PDB entry 8SY5 | electron microscopy, 2.70 A resolution | chains I and J of the 8 polymer chains in the assembly

# Chain I
Molecule: DNA-directed RNA polymerase subunit beta
From: Escherichia coli
Notes: EC 2.7.7.6
UniProtKB: P0A8V2 (RPOB_ECOLI); numbering as in UniProt (aligned over 1-1342)
Chain sequence (1342 residues; row label = number of the first residue in the row):
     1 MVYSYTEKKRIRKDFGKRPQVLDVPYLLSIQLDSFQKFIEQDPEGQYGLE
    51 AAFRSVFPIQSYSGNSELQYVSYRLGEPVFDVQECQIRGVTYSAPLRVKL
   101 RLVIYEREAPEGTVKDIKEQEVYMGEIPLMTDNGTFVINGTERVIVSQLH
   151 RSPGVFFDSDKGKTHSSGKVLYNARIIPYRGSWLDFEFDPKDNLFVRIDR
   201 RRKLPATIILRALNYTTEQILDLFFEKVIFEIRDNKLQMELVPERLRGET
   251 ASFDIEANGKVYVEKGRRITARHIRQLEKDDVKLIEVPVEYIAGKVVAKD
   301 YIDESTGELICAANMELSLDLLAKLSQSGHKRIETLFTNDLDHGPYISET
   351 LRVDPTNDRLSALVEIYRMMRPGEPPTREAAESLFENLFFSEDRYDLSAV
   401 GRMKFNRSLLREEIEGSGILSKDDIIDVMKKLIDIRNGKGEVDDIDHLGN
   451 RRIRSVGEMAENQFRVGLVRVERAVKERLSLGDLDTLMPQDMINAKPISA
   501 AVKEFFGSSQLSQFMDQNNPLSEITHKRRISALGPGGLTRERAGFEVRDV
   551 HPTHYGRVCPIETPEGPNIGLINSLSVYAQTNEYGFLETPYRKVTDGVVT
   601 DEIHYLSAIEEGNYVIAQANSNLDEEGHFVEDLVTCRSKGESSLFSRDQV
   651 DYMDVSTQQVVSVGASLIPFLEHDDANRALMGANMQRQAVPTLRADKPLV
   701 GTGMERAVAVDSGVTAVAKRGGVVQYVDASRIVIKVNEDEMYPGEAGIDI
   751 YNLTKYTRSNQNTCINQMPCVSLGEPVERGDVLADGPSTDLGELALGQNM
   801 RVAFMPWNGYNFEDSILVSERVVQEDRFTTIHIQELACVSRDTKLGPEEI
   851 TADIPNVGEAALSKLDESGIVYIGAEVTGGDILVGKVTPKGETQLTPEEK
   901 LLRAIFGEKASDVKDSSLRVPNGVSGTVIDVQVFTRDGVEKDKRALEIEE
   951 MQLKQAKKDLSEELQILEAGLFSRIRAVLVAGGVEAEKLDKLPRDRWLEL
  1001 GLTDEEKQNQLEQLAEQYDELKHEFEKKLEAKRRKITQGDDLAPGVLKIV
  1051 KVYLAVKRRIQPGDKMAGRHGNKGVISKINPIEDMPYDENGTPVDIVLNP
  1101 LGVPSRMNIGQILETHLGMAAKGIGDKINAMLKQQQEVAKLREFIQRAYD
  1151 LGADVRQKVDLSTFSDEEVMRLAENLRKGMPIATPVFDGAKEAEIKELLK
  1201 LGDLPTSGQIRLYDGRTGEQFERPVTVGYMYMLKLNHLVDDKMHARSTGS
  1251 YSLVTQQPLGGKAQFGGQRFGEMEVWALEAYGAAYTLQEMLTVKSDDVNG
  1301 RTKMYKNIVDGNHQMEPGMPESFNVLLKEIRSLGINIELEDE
Not modelled in the structure: 58-66, 103-117, 227-336, 886-918, 978-1016
Ligand contacts: X0F (2-oxo-2-hydroadenosine 5'-(tetrahydrogen triphosphate)): R678, M681, D814, K1073, R1106
UniProt features mapped onto this chain:
  - modified residue (N6-acetyllysine): K1022, K1200
  - mutagenesis: I561 (I561S: Resistant to antibiotics salinamide A and B), I569 (I569S: Resistant to antibiotics salinamide A and B), A665 (A665E: Resistant to antibiotics salinamide A and B), D675 (D675A/G: Resistant to antibiotics salinamide A and B), N677 (N677H/K: Resistant to antibiotics salinamide A and B), L680 (L680M: Resistant to antibiotics salinamide A and B), E813 (E813K: Disrupts the enzyme's active center)
What the authors report for this chain:
  - binding site for X0F: R678, R1106

# Chain J
Molecule: DNA-directed RNA polymerase subunit beta'
From: Escherichia coli
Notes: EC 2.7.7.6
UniProtKB: P0A8T7 (RPOC_ECOLI); numbering as in UniProt (aligned over 1-1407)
Chain sequence (1430 residues; each row starts with the number of its first residue):
     1 MKDLLKFLKAQTKTEEFDAIKIALASPDMIRSWSFGEVKKPETINYRTFK
    51 PERDGLFCARIFGPVKDYECLCGKYKRLKHRGVICEKCGVEVTQTKVRRE
   101 RMGHIELASPTAHIWFLKSLPSRIGLLLDMPLRDIERVLYFESYVVIEGG
   151 MTNLERQQILTEEQYLDALEEFGDEFDAKMGAEAIQALLKSMDLEQECEQ
   201 LREELNETNSETKRKKLTKRIKLLEAFVQSGNKPEWMILTVLPVLPPDLR
   251 PLVPLDGGRFATSDLNDLYRRVINRNNRLKRLLDLAAPDIIVRNEKRMLQ
   301 EAVDALLDNGRRGRAITGSNKRPLKSLADMIKGKQGRFRQNLLGKRVDYS
   351 GRSVITVGPYLRLHQCGLPKKMALELFKPFIYGKLELRGLATTIKAAKKM
   401 VEREEAVVWDILDEVIREHPVLLNRAPTLHRLGIQAFEPVLIEGKAIQLH
   451 PLVCAAYNADFDGDQMAVHVPLTLEAQLEARALMMSTNNILSPANGEPII
   501 VPSQDVVLGLYYMTRDCVNAKGEGMVLTGPKEAERLYRSGLASLHARVKV
   551 RITEYEKDANGELVAKTSLKDTTVGRAILWMIVPKGLPYSIVNQALGKKA
   601 ISKMLNTCYRILGLKPTVIFADQIMYTGFAYAARSGASVGIDDMVIPEKK
   651 HEIISEAEAEVAEIQEQFQSGLVTAGERYNKVIDIWAAANDRVSKAMMDN
   701 LQTETVINRDGQEEKQVSFNSIYMMADSGARGSAAQIRQLAGMRGLMAKP
   751 DGSIIETPITANFREGLNVLQYFISTHGARKGLADTALKTANSGYLTRRL
   801 VDVAQDLVVTEDDCGTHEGIMMTPVIEGGDVKEPLRDRVLGRVTAEDVLK
   851 PGTADILVPRNTLLHEQWCDLLEENSVDAVKVRSVVSCDTDFGVCAHCYG
   901 RDLARGHIINKGEAIGVIAAQSIGEPGTQLTMRTFHIGGAASRAAAESSI
   951 QVKNKGSIKLSNVKSVVNSSGKLVITSRNTELKLIDEFGRTKESYKVPYG
  1001 AVLAKGDGEQVAGGETVANWDPHTMPVITEVSGFVRFTDMIDGQTITRQT
  1051 DELTGLSSLVVLDSAERTAGGKDLRPALKIVDAQGNDVLIPGTDMPAQYF
  1101 LPGKAIVQLEDGVQISSGDTLARIPQESGGTKDITGGLPRVADLFEARRP
  1151 KEPAILAEISGIVSFGKETKGKRRLVITPVDGSDPYEEMIPKWRQLNVFE
  1201 GERVERGDVISDGPEAPHDILRLRGVHAVTRYIVNEVQDVYRLQGVKIND
  1251 KHIEVIVRQMLRKATIVNAGSSDFLEGEQVEYSRVKIANRELEANGKVGA
  1301 TYSRDLLGITKASLATESFISAASFQETTRVLTEAAVAGKRDELRGLKEN
  1351 VIVGRLIPAGTGYAYHQDRMRRRAAGEAPAAPQVTAEDASASLAELLNAG
  1401 LGGSDNELELEVLFQGPSSGHHHHHHHHHH
Not modelled in the structure: 1-15, 143-180, 206-214, 825-832, 941-1135, 1151-1215, 1267-1277, 1374-1430
Differences from the reference sequence: expression tag (1408-1430)
Ion coordination: Zn2+ site 1: C70, C72, C85, C88; Mg2+: D460, D462, D464 (together with X0F); Zn2+ site 2: C814, C888, C895
Ligand contacts: X0F (2-oxo-2-hydroadenosine 5'-(tetrahydrogen triphosphate)): R425, P427, N458, D460, D462, D464, T790, M932, F935, H936
UniProt features mapped onto this chain:
  - binding site (Zn(2+)): C70, C72, C85, C88, C814, C888, C895, C898
  - binding site (Mg(2+)): D460, D462, D464
  - modified residue: K983 (N6-acetyllysine)
  - mutagenesis: Q504 (Q504P: Resistant to antibiotics salinamide A and B), N690 (N690D: Resistant to antibiotics salinamide A and B), M697 (M697V: Resistant to antibiotics salinamide A and B), A735 (A735T: Resistant to antibiotics salinamide A and B), R738 (R738C/H/P/S: Resistant to antibiotics salinamide A and B), A748 (A748E: Resistant to antibiotics salinamide A and B), P758 (P758S/T: Resistant to antibiotics salinamide A and B), F763 (F763C: Resistant to antibiotics salinamide A and B), S775 (S775A: Resistant to antibiotics salinamide A and B), A779 (A779T/V: Resistant to antibiotics salinamide A and B), R780 (R780C: Resistant to antibiotics salinamide A and B), G782 (G782A/C: Resistant to antibiotics salinamide A and B), 1 further mutagenesis entry in UniProt
What the authors report for this chain:
  - binding site for Template single stranded DNA: A426, P427
  - binding site for X0F: R425, M932, F935, H936

# Interface between chain I and chain J
Contacting residue pairs - 239 pairs, chain I then chain J:
  F545(I) - D785(J)
  R548(I) - R780(J)
  R548(I) - L788(J)
  D549(I) - P750(J)
  D549(I) - K781(J)  salt bridge
  V550(I) - H777(J)
  V550(I) - R780(J)
  P560(I) - F773(J)  hydrophobic
  P560(I) - R780(J)
  I561(I) - Y772(J)  hydrophobic
  E565(I) - L783(J)
  I569(I) - L783(J)  hydrophobic
  Q618(I) - L770(J)
  T635(I) - L770(J)
  V660(I) - V769(J)  hydrophobic
  L671(I) - Y772(J)
  E672(I) - G766(J)
  E672(I) - L767(J)
  H673(I) - F763(J)  hydrogen bond (side chain-backbone)
  H673(I) - R764(J)  hydrogen bond (side chain-backbone)
  H673(I) - G766(J)
  D674(I) - F763(J)
  D674(I) - Y772(J)
  D675(I) - R744(J)  salt bridge
  D675(I) - F763(J)
  A676(I) - Y772(J)
  N677(I) - L783(J)
  N677(I) - F935(J)
  N677(I) - G938(J)
  A679(I) - Y772(J)
  M681(I) - F935(J)  hydrophobic
  F804(I) - A637(J)
  F804(I) - S638(J)  hydrogen bond (backbone-side chain)
  M805(I) - A633(J)
  M805(I) - A637(J)
  P806(I) - A632(J)
  P806(I) - A633(J)
  P806(I) - A637(J)
  N808(I) - P359(J)
  N808(I) - A633(J)
  G809(I) - P359(J)
  Y810(I) - P359(J)
  F812(I) - P451(J)
  F812(I) - S503(J)
  F812(I) - Q504(J)
  F812(I) - D505(J)
  E813(I) - F461(J)
  E813(I) - Q504(J)  hydrogen bond
  D814(I) - F461(J)
  S815(I) - V357(J)
  S815(I) - F461(J)
  R841(I) - D256(J)  salt bridge
  K1065(I) - D462(J)
  V1075(I) - F461(J)
  V1075(I) - D462(J)
  V1075(I) - G463(J)
  I1076(I) - T356(J)
  N1099(I) - D505(J)
  P1100(I) - A637(J)
  P1100(I) - V639(J)  hydrophobic
  L1101(I) - Q504(J)
  L1101(I) - D505(J)
  L1101(I) - M725(J)  hydrophobic
  L1101(I) - A730(J)  hydrophobic
  L1101(I) - R731(J)
  P1104(I) - M725(J)  hydrophobic
  S1105(I) - R731(J)
  S1105(I) - Q736(J)  hydrogen bond (backbone-side chain)
  M1107(I) - Q739(J)
  M1107(I) - L740(J)  hydrophobic
  M1107(I) - F763(J)  hydrophobic
  I1109(I) - M644(J)  hydrophobic
  I1109(I) - L740(J)  hydrophobic
  H1116(I) - I641(J)
  E1192(I) - I641(J)
  E1192(I) - R764(J)  salt bridge
  K1196(I) - D642(J)  salt bridge
  E1219(I) - R634(J)  salt bridge
  F1221(I) - A633(J)
  E1222(I) - Y512(J)  hydrogen bond
  E1222(I) - Y537(J)  hydrogen bond
  E1222(I) - R634(J)
  E1222(I) - S635(J)
  R1223(I) - S635(J)  hydrogen bond (backbone-backbone)
  R1223(I) - G636(J)
  R1223(I) - F719(J)  hydrogen bond (side chain-backbone)
  R1223(I) - S721(J)  hydrogen bond
  R1223(I) - M724(J)
  P1224(I) - G636(J)
  T1226(I) - S638(J)  hydrogen bond (backbone-side chain)
  T1226(I) - V639(J)  hydrogen bond (side chain-backbone)
  V1239(I) - K445(J)
  D1240(I) - K445(J)  salt bridge
  K1242(I) - R352(J)
  K1242(I) - V354(J)
  K1242(I) - Q465(J)
  M1243(I) - R352(J)
  M1243(I) - M372(J)  hydrophobic
  M1243(I) - K445(J)
  H1244(I) - G351(J)
  H1244(I) - R352(J)  hydrogen bond (backbone-backbone)
  H1244(I) - M372(J)
  A1245(I) - S350(J)
  A1245(I) - E375(J)
  R1246(I) - D348(J)  salt bridge
  R1246(I) - Y349(J)  hydrogen bond (backbone-backbone)
  R1246(I) - S350(J)  hydrogen bond (backbone-backbone)
  R1246(I) - E375(J)
  R1246(I) - L376(J)
  S1247(I) - D348(J)
  S1247(I) - Y349(J)
  S1247(I) - E375(J)  hydrogen bond (backbone-side chain)
  Y1251(I) - D348(J)  hydrogen bond
  V1254(I) - R99(J)  hydrogen bond (backbone-side chain)
  V1254(I) - R337(J)
  T1255(I) - R337(J)
  T1255(I) - N341(J)
  Q1256(I) - R99(J)
  Q1257(I) - N341(J)  hydrogen bond (side chain-backbone)
  Q1257(I) - K345(J)
  P1258(I) - R346(J)
  P1258(I) - D348(J)
  L1259(I) - R346(J)
  G1260(I) - R346(J)
  F1265(I) - E375(J)
  G1267(I) - R346(J)  hydrogen bond (backbone-side chain)
  G1267(I) - V347(J)
  Q1268(I) - R346(J)
  Q1268(I) - V347(J)  hydrogen bond (backbone-backbone)
  Q1268(I) - S350(J)  hydrogen bond (backbone-side chain)
  Q1268(I) - R352(J)
  R1269(I) - R339(J)
  R1269(I) - Q340(J)  hydrogen bond (side chain-backbone)
  R1269(I) - G344(J)  hydrogen bond (side chain-backbone)
  R1269(I) - K345(J)
  F1270(I) - G344(J)
  F1270(I) - K345(J)  hydrogen bond (backbone-backbone)
  F1270(I) - H469(J)
  E1272(I) - L343(J)
  E1272(I) - R798(J)  salt bridge
  M1273(I) - T428(J)
  E1274(I) - N424(J)
  E1274(I) - T428(J)  hydrogen bond
  V1275(I) - L343(J)
  W1276(I) - V801(J)
  W1276(I) - V917(J)
  W1276(I) - Q921(J)
  A1277(I) - Q921(J)
  L1278(I) - M484(J)  hydrophobic
  E1279(I) - L1347(J)
  E1279(I) - V1351(J)
  A1280(I) - R431(J)  hydrogen bond (backbone-side chain)
  A1280(I) - Q921(J)
  Y1281(I) - R431(J)  hydrogen bond (side chain-backbone)
  Y1281(I) - I434(J)  hydrogen bond (side chain-backbone)
  Y1281(I) - L483(J)
  Y1281(I) - M484(J)  hydrophobic
  Y1281(I) - N489(J)  hydrogen bond
  G1282(I) - G1360(J)
  G1282(I) - T1361(J)  hydrogen bond (backbone-backbone)
  A1283(I) - E479(J)
  A1284(I) - E479(J)
  A1284(I) - L1356(J)  hydrophobic
  A1284(I) - T1361(J)
  A1284(I) - G1362(J)
  Y1285(I) - E475(J)
  Y1285(I) - E479(J)  hydrogen bond (backbone-side chain)
  Y1285(I) - T1361(J)
  T1286(I) - A476(J)
  T1286(I) - E479(J)  hydrogen bond
  Q1288(I) - G1354(J)
  Q1288(I) - L1356(J)
  E1289(I) - P471(J)
  E1289(I) - L472(J)  hydrogen bond (side chain-backbone)
  E1289(I) - T473(J)  hydrogen bond (side chain-backbone)
  E1289(I) - A476(J)
  M1290(I) - V347(J)
  M1290(I) - H469(J)
  L1291(I) - K345(J)  hydrogen bond (backbone-side chain)
  L1291(I) - V1351(J)
  T1292(I) - G1354(J)
  K1294(I) - V347(J)
  K1294(I) - D348(J)  hydrogen bond (backbone-backbone)
  K1294(I) - V470(J)  hydrogen bond (side chain-backbone)
  K1294(I) - L472(J)
  S1295(I) - K345(J)
  S1295(I) - R346(J)  hydrogen bond (side chain-backbone)
  M1304(I) - T473(J)
  Y1305(I) - P379(J)  hydrophobic
  Y1305(I) - Y382(J)
  I1308(I) - P379(J)  hydrophobic
  V1309(I) - G383(J)
  H1313(I) - F380(J)
  H1313(I) - L472(J)
  H1313(I) - T473(J)
  H1313(I) - L474(J)
  H1313(I) - Q477(J)
  M1315(I) - T473(J)
  M1319(I) - V1353(J)
  P1320(I) - V1353(J)
  E1321(I) - R99(J)  salt bridge
  S1322(I) - N341(J)
  S1322(I) - L342(J)
  V1325(I) - R337(J)
  L1326(I) - R337(J)
  L1326(I) - F338(J)  hydrophobic
  L1326(I) - L342(J)  hydrophobic
  K1328(I) - E100(J)  hydrogen bond (side chain-backbone)
  E1329(I) - M330(J)
  E1329(I) - I331(J)
  E1329(I) - R337(J)  salt bridge
  R1331(I) - W33(J)
  S1332(I) - M102(J)
  S1332(I) - L245(J)
  L1333(I) - H113(J)  hydrogen bond (backbone-side chain)
  L1333(I) - W115(J)  hydrophobic
  L1333(I) - L327(J)  hydrophobic
  G1334(I) - A25(J)
  I1335(I) - I22(J)  hydrophobic
  I1335(I) - A23(J)
  N1336(I) - K21(J)
  N1336(I) - I22(J)
  N1336(I) - A23(J)  hydrogen bond (backbone-backbone)
  N1336(I) - M29(J)
  N1336(I) - W33(J)
  I1337(I) - I20(J)  hydrophobic
  I1337(I) - K21(J)
  E1338(I) - I20(J)
  E1338(I) - K21(J)  hydrogen bond (backbone-backbone)
  L1339(I) - A19(J)
  L1339(I) - I20(J)  hydrophobic
  E1340(I) - F17(J)
  E1340(I) - D18(J)  hydrogen bond (backbone-backbone)
  E1340(I) - A19(J)  hydrogen bond (backbone-backbone)
  E1340(I) - K21(J)
  E1340(I) - R1341(J)  salt bridge
  D1341(I) - E16(J)
  D1341(I) - D18(J)
  E1342(I) - D18(J)
Other interface residues (no listed pair), chain I (156 interface residues in all): G544, H551, Y555, C559, T563, G566, G570, R637, E641, S642, T657, R678, L680, W807, N811, Q1061, P1062, G1063, K1073, G1074, S1077, V1103, R1106, I1112, L1113, F1187, S1207, Q1209, V1225, T1248, L1253, G1271, L1287, D1296, Q1314, F1323, I1330
Other interface residues (no listed pair), chain J (164 interface residues in all): L24, P243, P246, D248, L249, P251, L307, S353, K371, K378, E386, A426, L429, H430, L432, Q435, A446, R538, F629, A630, G640, N720, K749, E765, N768, T776, A779, A784, A787, A914, I918, L1332, A1336, I1352, R1355, I1357, A1359

# Overview
156 residues of chain I and 164 residues of chain J are in contact; the contacts include 45 hydrogen bonds and
12 salt bridges. Polar contacts include D549(I)-K781(J), D675(I)-R744(J) and R841(I)-D256(J). The paper
reports a binding site for X0F at R678(I), R1106(I) and R425(J) among others; a binding site for Template
single stranded DNA at A426(J) and P427(J).
Chain I is DNA-directed RNA polymerase subunit beta and chain J is DNA-directed RNA polymerase subunit beta',
both from Escherichia coli; the structure, E. coli DNA-directed RNA polymerase transcription elongation
complex bound the unnatural dS-BTP base pair in the ..., was determined by electron microscopy, deposited
together with 8SY6 and 8SY7.
